7SAX - chains C and D of the 7 polymer chains in the assembly; structure by electron microscopy, 3.00 A resolution.

[Chain C (and D)]
Name: GldL
From: Sphingobacterium wenxiniae
Notes: chain D of this document is another copy of the same molecule, construct and numbering; everything in this record applies to it too
UniProt: A0A1I6R6J4 (A0A1I6R6J4_9SPHI); residue numbers follow UniProt; this construct covers 1-212
Sequence (212 residues; numbered 1 to 212; the number before each row is that of its first residue):
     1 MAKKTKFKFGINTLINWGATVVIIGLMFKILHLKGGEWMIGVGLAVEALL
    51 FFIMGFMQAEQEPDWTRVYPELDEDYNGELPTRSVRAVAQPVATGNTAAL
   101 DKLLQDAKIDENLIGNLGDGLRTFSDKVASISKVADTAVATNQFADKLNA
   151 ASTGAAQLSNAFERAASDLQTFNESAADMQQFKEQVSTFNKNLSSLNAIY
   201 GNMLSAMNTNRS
Unresolved in the structure: 1-8, 69-212 (chain D: 1-5, 61-212)

[Interface between chain C and chain D]
Contacting residue pairs (34; chain C residue first):
  Glu37(C) with Ile30(D)
  Trp38(C) with Leu31(D), hydrophobic
  Ile40(C) with Ile30(D), hydrophobic
  Gly41(C) with Met27(D)
  Leu44(C) with Ile23(D); Leu26(D), hydrophobic; Met27(D); Ile30(D), hydrophobic
  Ala45(C) with Met27(D), hydrophobic
  Glu47(C) with Ile23(D)
  Ala48(C) with Thr20(D), hydrogen bond (backbone-side chain); Ile23(D), hydrophobic
  Phe51(C) with Asn16(D); Ala19(D), hydrophobic; Thr20(D); Ile23(D), hydrophobic
  Phe52(C) with Trp17(D), hydrogen bond (backbone-side chain); Thr20(D), hydrogen bond (backbone-side chain)
  Gly55(C) with Thr13(D), hydrogen bond (backbone-side chain); Asn16(D)
  Phe56(C) with Phe9(D), hydrophobic; Trp17(D), hydrophobic
  Gln58(C) with Asn12(D); Asn16(D), hydrogen bond
  Ala59(C) with Lys6(D); Phe7(D); Lys8(D), hydrogen bond (backbone-backbone); Phe9(D), hydrophobic; Thr13(D)
  Glu60(C) with Lys6(D); Phe7(D)
  Gln61(C) with Lys6(D), hydrogen bond (backbone-backbone); Phe7(D); Lys8(D)
Other interface residues (no listed pair), chain C (18 interface residues in all): Met54, Glu62
Other interface residues (no listed pair), chain D (16 interface residues in all): Ile24

[Overview]
18 residues of chain C face 16 of chain D across their interface; the contacts include 7 hydrogen bonds. Among
the polar pairs are Ala48(C)-Thr20(D), Phe52(C)-Trp17(D) and Phe52(C)-Thr20(D).
Chain C and chain D are both GldL (Sphingobacterium wenxiniae); the structure, Structure of GldLM, the
proton-powered motor that drives Type IX protein secretion and gliding motility in ..., was determined by
electron microscopy, deposited together with 7SAT, 7SAU, 7SAZ and 7SB2.
